PDB entry 6JC0 | X-ray diffraction, 2.10 A resolution | chains B and D of the 4 polymer chains in the assembly

== Chain B (and D) ==
Protein: Putative molybdenum cofactor biosynthesis protein
From: Mycobacterium smegmatis (strain ATCC 700084 / mc(2)155)
Notes: chain D of this document is another copy of the same molecule, construct and numbering; everything in this record applies to it too
UniProtKB: I7FL16 (I7FL16_MYCS2); residues 1-142 here = UniProt positions 1-142
Sequence (142 residues; each row starts with the number of its first residue):
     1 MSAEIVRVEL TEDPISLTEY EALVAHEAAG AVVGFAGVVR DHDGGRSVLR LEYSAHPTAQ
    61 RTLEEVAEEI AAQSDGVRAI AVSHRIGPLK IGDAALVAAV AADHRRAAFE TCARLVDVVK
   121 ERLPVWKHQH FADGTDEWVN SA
Disordered / not traced: 1, 26-28, 142 (chain D: 142)

== Interface between chain B and chain D ==
Pairs across the interface (44):
  L17(B) - E21(D)
  T18(B) - T18(D)
  E21(B) - L17(D)
  E21(B) - E21(D)
  A29(B) - V38(D)
  G30(B) - A36(D)
  G30(B) - G37(D)
  G30(B) - V38(D)  hydrogen bond (backbone-backbone)
  G30(B) - R40(D)
  A31(B) - A36(D)
  V32(B) - G34(D)
  V32(B) - F35(D)
  V32(B) - A36(D)  hydrogen bond (backbone-backbone)
  V33(B) - G34(D)
  G34(B) - V32(D)
  G34(B) - V33(D)
  G34(B) - G34(D)  hydrogen bond (backbone-backbone)
  F35(B) - A31(D)  hydrophobic
  F35(B) - V32(D)
  F35(B) - R105(D)
  F35(B) - F109(D)  hydrophobic
  A36(B) - A31(D)
  A36(B) - V32(D)  hydrogen bond (backbone-backbone)
  G37(B) - G30(D)
  V38(B) - A29(D)
  V38(B) - G30(D)  hydrogen bond (backbone-backbone)
  R40(B) - A28(D)
  R40(B) - G30(D)
  R40(B) - D103(D)  salt bridge
  R40(B) - H104(D)
  D103(B) - R40(D)  hydrogen bond (backbone-side chain)
  H104(B) - R40(D)
  R105(B) - F35(D)
  R105(B) - V116(D)
  R105(B) - D117(D)  salt bridge
  R105(B) - K120(D)
  F109(B) - F35(D)  hydrophobic
  F109(B) - C112(D)
  F109(B) - A113(D)  hydrophobic
  C112(B) - F109(D)
  A113(B) - F109(D)  hydrophobic
  V116(B) - R105(D)
  D117(B) - R105(D)  salt bridge
  K120(B) - R105(D)
Also at the interface, not in a pair above, chain B (24 interface residues in all): V39

== Summary ==
The chain B/chain D interface involves 24 residues from each chain, with 6 hydrogen bonds and 3 salt bridges.
Polar contacts include R40(B)-D103(D), R105(B)-D117(D) and G30(B)-V38(D).
Both chains are Putative molybdenum cofactor biosynthesis protein (Mycobacterium smegmatis (strain ATCC 700084
/ mc(2)155)). Entry 6JC0 (Structural analysis of molybdopterin synthases from two mycobacteria pathogens) was
determined by X-ray diffraction, deposited together with 6JBZ.
